PDB entry 4HTZ | X-ray diffraction, 2.00 A resolution | chains A and C

[Chain A (and C)]
Molecule: cGMP-dependent 3', 5'-cyclic phosphodiesterase
Source organism: Homo sapiens
Notes: EC 3.1.4.17; fragment: Catalytic domain; chain C of this document is another copy of the same molecule, construct and numbering; everything in this record applies to it too
UniProtKB: O00408 (PDE2A_HUMAN); numbering as in UniProt (aligned over 578-919)
Amino-acid sequence (342 residues; numbered 578 to 919; the number before each row is that of its first residue):
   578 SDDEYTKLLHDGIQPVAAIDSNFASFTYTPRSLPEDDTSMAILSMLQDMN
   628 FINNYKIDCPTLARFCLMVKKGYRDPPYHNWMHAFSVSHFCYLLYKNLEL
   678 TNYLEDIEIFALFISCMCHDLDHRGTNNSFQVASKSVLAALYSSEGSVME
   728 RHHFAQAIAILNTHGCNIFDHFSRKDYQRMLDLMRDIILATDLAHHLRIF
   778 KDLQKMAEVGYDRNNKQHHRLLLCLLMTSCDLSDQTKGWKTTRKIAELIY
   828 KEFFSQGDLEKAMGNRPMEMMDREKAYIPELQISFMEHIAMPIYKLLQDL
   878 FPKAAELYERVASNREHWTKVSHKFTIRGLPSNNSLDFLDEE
Disordered / not traced: 578, 917-919 (chain C: 578-590, 916-919)
Bound ions: Zn2+: H660, H696, D697, D808; Mg2+ near D697 (its only coordinating residue here)
From the paper describing this entry:
  - specificity-determining residues: Q812 (by similarity / conservation)

[How chain A and chain C interact]
Pairs across the interface (45):
  R820(A) with L913(C)
  A823(A) with L913(C), hydrophobic
  E824(A) with N911(C); S912(C); L913(C)
  K828(A) with N911(C)
  F831(A) with G906(C); L907(C)
  R850(A) with R905(C); G906(C), hydrogen bond (backbone-backbone)
  E851(A) with R905(C)
  K852(A) with R905(C)
  A853(A) with R905(C); G906(C), hydrogen bond (backbone-backbone)
  Y854(A) with T903(C); I904(C)
  I855(A) with G906(C); L907(C), hydrophobic
  K901(A) with F915(C)
  F902(A) with T903(C); I904(C), hydrogen bond (backbone-backbone); L913(C), hydrophobic; F915(C), hydrophobic
  T903(A) with F902(C); T903(C)
  I904(A) with Y854(C); F902(C), hydrogen bond (backbone-backbone)
  R905(A) with R850(C); E851(C); K852(C), hydrogen bond (side chain-backbone); A853(C); Y854(C)
  G906(A) with F831(C); R850(C), hydrogen bond (backbone-backbone); A853(C), hydrogen bond (backbone-backbone); I855(C)
  L907(A) with F831(C); I855(C), hydrophobic
  N911(A) with E824(C)
  L913(A) with R820(C); W895(C), hydrophobic
  F915(A) with K901(C); F902(C), hydrophobic
  L916(A) with V898(C), hydrophobic; K901(C)
Interface residues without a listed pair, chain A (25 interface residues in all): W895, S912, D914
Interface residues without a listed pair, chain C (25 interface residues in all): W816, A823, K828

[Overview]
Chain A and chain C each contribute 25 residues to their interface; the contacts include 7 hydrogen bonds.
Polar contacts include R905(A)-K852(C), R850(A)-G906(C) and A853(A)-G906(C). The Zn2+ site is built by
H660(A), H696(A), D697(A) and D808(A). The paper reports the specificity determinant Q812(A).
Chain A and chain C are both cGMP-dependent 3', 5'-cyclic phosphodiesterase (Homo sapiens); the structure,
Crystal structure of PDE2 catalytic domain in space group P1, was determined by X-ray diffraction, deposited
together with 4HTX.
